Entry 4P3R (X-ray diffraction, 1.15 A resolution); this record covers chain A.

# Chain A
Molecule: Dihydrofolate reductase
From: Escherichia coli
Notes: EC 1.5.1.3
UniProt: B1XC49 (B1XC49_ECODH); residue numbers follow UniProt; this construct covers 1-159
Chain sequence (159 residues; numbered 1 to 159; the number before each row is that of its first residue):
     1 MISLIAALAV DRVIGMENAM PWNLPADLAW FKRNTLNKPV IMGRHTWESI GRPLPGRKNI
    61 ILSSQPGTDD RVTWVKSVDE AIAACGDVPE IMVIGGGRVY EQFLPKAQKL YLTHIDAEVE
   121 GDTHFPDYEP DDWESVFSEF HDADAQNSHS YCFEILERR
Ligand contacts:
  - folic acid (FOL): I5, A6, A7, M20, D27, L28, A29, W30, F31, K32, T46, I50, R52, L54, P55, R57, I94, Y100, T113
  - NADP (NAP; NADP nicotinamide-adenine-dinucleotide phosphate): A6, A7, I14, G15, M16, N18, A19, M20, W22, G43, R44, H45, T46, S49, L62, S63, S64, Q65, K76, S77, V78, I94, G95, G96, G97, R98, V99, Y100, Q102, T123
From the paper describing this entry:
  - contacts within the chain: D127-E129 (water-mediated contact)

# Summary
Chain A binds folic acid and NADP. From the paper: contacts within the chain involving D127 and E129.
Chain A is Dihydrofolate reductase (Escherichia coli); the structure, Cryogenic WT DHFR, time-averaged
ensemble, was determined by X-ray diffraction, deposited together with 4PSS, 4PST, 4P3Q, 4PTH and 4PTJ.
